PDB entry 1JKV | X-ray diffraction, 1.39 A resolution | chains A and F of the 6 polymer chains in the assembly

# Chain A (and F)
Protein: pseudocatalase
From: Lactobacillus plantarum
Notes: EC 1.11.1.6; chain F of this document is another copy of the same molecule, construct and numbering; everything in this record applies to it too
UniProtKB: P60355 (MCAT_LACPL); residues 1-266 here = UniProt positions 1-266
Amino-acid sequence (266 residues; numbered 1 to 266; the number before each row is that of its first residue):
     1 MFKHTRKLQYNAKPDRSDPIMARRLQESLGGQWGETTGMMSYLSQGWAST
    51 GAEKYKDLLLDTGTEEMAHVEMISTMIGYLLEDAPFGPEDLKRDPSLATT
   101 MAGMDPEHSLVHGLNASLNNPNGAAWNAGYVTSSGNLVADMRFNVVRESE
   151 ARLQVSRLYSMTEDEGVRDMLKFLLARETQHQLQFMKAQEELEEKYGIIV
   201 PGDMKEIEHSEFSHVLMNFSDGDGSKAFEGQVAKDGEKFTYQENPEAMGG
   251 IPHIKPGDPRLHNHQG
Bound ions: manganese (III) ion site 1: E35, E66, H69 (together with azide ion, hydroxide ion); Ca2+ site 1: D57, D61 (shared with N218(F), S220(F), G222(F) of chain F); manganese (III) ion site 2: E66, E148, H181 (together with hydroxide ion); Ca2+ site 2: N218, S220, G222 (shared with D57(F), D61(F) of chain F)
Small-molecule neighbours:
  - hydroxide ion (OH), molecule 1: E35, E66, H69, E148, R177, E178, H181
  - hydroxide ion (OH), molecule 2: E35, E66, H69, R147, E148, E178, H181
  - hydroxide ion (OH), molecule 3: E35, E66, H69, L174, E178
Swiss-Prot annotation at these positions:
  - binding site (Mn(2+)): E35, E66, H69, E148, H181
  - binding site (Ca(2+)): D57, D61, N218, S220, G222

# How chain A and chain F interact
Residue-residue contacts - 255 pairs, chain A then chain F:
  R6(A) - G250(F)
  R6(A) - I251(F)
  R6(A) - P252(F)
  K7(A) - A247(F)  hydrogen bond (side chain-backbone)
  K7(A) - G250(F)
  K7(A) - I251(F)
  L8(A) - A247(F)
  L8(A) - M248(F)  hydrogen bond (backbone-backbone)
  L8(A) - G249(F)  hydrogen bond (backbone-backbone)
  L8(A) - G250(F)  hydrogen bond (backbone-backbone)
  L8(A) - P252(F)  hydrophobic
  Q9(A) - M217(F)  hydrogen bond
  Q9(A) - F219(F)
  Q9(A) - E246(F)
  Q9(A) - A247(F)
  Q9(A) - M248(F)  hydrogen bond (backbone-backbone)
  Q9(A) - G249(F)
  Y10(A) - H209(F)  hydrogen bond
  Y10(A) - G249(F)
  N11(A) - G249(F)
  Q32(A) - G129(F)  hydrogen bond (side chain-backbone)
  Q32(A) - V131(F)  hydrogen bond (side chain-backbone)
  Q32(A) - T132(F)
  W33(A) - T132(F)  hydrogen bond
  W33(A) - F143(F)  hydrophobic
  E53(A) - G224(F)
  K54(A) - G224(F)
  K54(A) - A227(F)
  K54(A) - F228(F)
  K54(A) - Q231(F)  hydrogen bond
  D57(A) - S220(F)
  D57(A) - G222(F)
  D57(A) - D223(F)
  D57(A) - G224(F)  hydrogen bond (side chain-backbone)
  D57(A) - S225(F)  hydrogen bond (side chain-backbone)
  L58(A) - L216(F)  hydrophobic
  L58(A) - F228(F)  hydrophobic
  L60(A) - S220(F)
  D61(A) - M217(F)
  D61(A) - N218(F)
  D61(A) - F219(F)  hydrogen bond (side chain-backbone)
  D61(A) - S220(F)  hydrogen bond (side chain-backbone)
  D61(A) - S225(F)  hydrogen bond
  T64(A) - F219(F)
  E65(A) - F219(F)
  T75(A) - P252(F)
  T75(A) - I254(F)
  G78(A) - I254(F)
  Y79(A) - P252(F)
  Y79(A) - H253(F)  hydrogen bond (side chain-backbone)
  Y79(A) - I254(F)  hydrophobic
  E82(A) - I254(F)
  E82(A) - K255(F)  hydrogen bond (side chain-backbone)
  D83(A) - K255(F)  salt bridge
  F86(A) - R260(F)
  F86(A) - L261(F)  hydrophobic
  E89(A) - R260(F)  salt bridge
  D90(A) - R260(F)  salt bridge
  S109(A) - L261(F)
  G113(A) - L261(F)
  G113(A) - N263(F)  hydrogen bond (backbone-side chain)
  L114(A) - L261(F)  hydrophobic
  G129(A) - Q32(F)  hydrogen bond (backbone-side chain)
  V131(A) - Q32(F)  hydrogen bond (backbone-side chain)
  T132(A) - Q32(F)
  T132(A) - W33(F)  hydrogen bond
  T132(A) - E150(F)
  S134(A) - E150(F)
  S134(A) - L153(F)
  S134(A) - R157(F)  hydrogen bond (backbone-side chain)
  N136(A) - L153(F)
  A139(A) - E150(F)
  D140(A) - E150(F)
  R142(A) - V145(F)
  R142(A) - V146(F)
  R142(A) - S149(F)  hydrogen bond
  R142(A) - Q182(F)  hydrogen bond
  R142(A) - M186(F)
  F143(A) - W33(F)  hydrophobic
  F143(A) - V146(F)
  V145(A) - R142(F)
  V146(A) - R142(F)
  V146(A) - F143(F)
  V146(A) - V146(F)  hydrophobic
  S149(A) - R142(F)  hydrogen bond
  S149(A) - V200(F)
  E150(A) - T132(F)
  E150(A) - S134(F)
  E150(A) - A139(F)
  E150(A) - D140(F)
  R152(A) - I199(F)
  R152(A) - V200(F)  hydrogen bond (side chain-backbone)
  R152(A) - P201(F)  hydrogen bond (side chain-backbone)
  R152(A) - M204(F)
  R152(A) - E208(F)  salt bridge
  L153(A) - S134(F)
  L153(A) - N136(F)
  L153(A) - P201(F)
  S156(A) - P201(F)
  S156(A) - M204(F)
  R157(A) - S134(F)  hydrogen bond (side chain-backbone)
  Y159(A) - I207(F)  hydrophobic
  D169(A) - H209(F)  salt bridge
  K172(A) - I207(F)
  K172(A) - E208(F)
  K172(A) - H209(F)  hydrogen bond (backbone-backbone)
  F173(A) - H209(F)
  F173(A) - F212(F)  hydrophobic
  F173(A) - M248(F)  hydrophobic
  L175(A) - M204(F)  hydrophobic
  L175(A) - I207(F)  hydrophobic
  L175(A) - E208(F)
  A176(A) - E208(F)
  A176(A) - H209(F)
  A176(A) - F212(F)
  A176(A) - S213(F)
  R177(A) - F212(F)  hydrogen bond (side chain-backbone)
  R177(A) - V215(F)  hydrogen bond (side chain-backbone)
  R177(A) - M217(F)
  T179(A) - I199(F)
  T179(A) - E208(F)  hydrogen bond
  T179(A) - S213(F)
  Q180(A) - S213(F)  hydrogen bond (backbone-backbone)
  Q180(A) - H214(F)
  Q180(A) - V215(F)  hydrogen bond (side chain-backbone)
  Q180(A) - L216(F)
  Q180(A) - F239(F)
  Q182(A) - R142(F)  hydrogen bond
  Q182(A) - I198(F)
  Q182(A) - I199(F)
  Q182(A) - V200(F)  hydrogen bond (side chain-backbone)
  L183(A) - I199(F)  hydrophobic
  L183(A) - H214(F)
  L183(A) - D235(F)
  L183(A) - F239(F)
  Q184(A) - L216(F)
  Q184(A) - F228(F)
  Q184(A) - F239(F)
  M186(A) - R142(F)
  M186(A) - I198(F)
  K187(A) - F228(F)
  K187(A) - Q231(F)
  K187(A) - V232(F)  hydrogen bond (side chain-backbone)
  E191(A) - Q231(F)  hydrogen bond
  I198(A) - Q182(F)
  I198(A) - M186(F)
  I199(A) - R152(F)
  I199(A) - T179(F)
  I199(A) - Q182(F)
  I199(A) - L183(F)  hydrophobic
  V200(A) - S149(F)
  V200(A) - R152(F)  hydrogen bond (backbone-side chain)
  V200(A) - Q182(F)  hydrogen bond (backbone-side chain)
  P201(A) - R152(F)  hydrogen bond (backbone-side chain)
  P201(A) - L153(F)
  P201(A) - S156(F)
  M204(A) - R152(F)
  M204(A) - S156(F)
  M204(A) - L175(F)  hydrophobic
  I207(A) - Y159(F)  hydrophobic
  I207(A) - K172(F)
  I207(A) - L175(F)  hydrophobic
  E208(A) - R152(F)  salt bridge
  E208(A) - K172(F)
  E208(A) - L175(F)
  E208(A) - A176(F)
  E208(A) - T179(F)  hydrogen bond
  H209(A) - Y10(F)  hydrogen bond
  H209(A) - D169(F)  salt bridge
  H209(A) - K172(F)  hydrogen bond (backbone-backbone)
  H209(A) - F173(F)
  H209(A) - A176(F)
  F212(A) - F173(F)  hydrophobic
  F212(A) - A176(F)
  F212(A) - R177(F)  hydrogen bond (backbone-side chain)
  S213(A) - A176(F)
  S213(A) - T179(F)
  S213(A) - Q180(F)  hydrogen bond (backbone-backbone)
  H214(A) - Q180(F)
  H214(A) - L183(F)
  V215(A) - R177(F)  hydrogen bond (backbone-side chain)
  V215(A) - Q180(F)  hydrogen bond (backbone-side chain)
  L216(A) - L58(F)  hydrophobic
  L216(A) - D61(F)
  L216(A) - Q180(F)
  L216(A) - Q184(F)
  M217(A) - Q9(F)  hydrogen bond
  M217(A) - D61(F)
  M217(A) - R177(F)
  N218(A) - D61(F)
  F219(A) - Q9(F)
  F219(A) - D61(F)  hydrogen bond (backbone-side chain)
  F219(A) - T64(F)
  F219(A) - E65(F)
  S220(A) - D57(F)
  S220(A) - L60(F)
  S220(A) - D61(F)  hydrogen bond (backbone-side chain)
  G222(A) - D57(F)
  D223(A) - D57(F)
  G224(A) - E53(F)
  G224(A) - K54(F)
  G224(A) - D57(F)  hydrogen bond (backbone-side chain)
  S225(A) - K54(F)
  S225(A) - D57(F)  hydrogen bond (backbone-side chain)
  S225(A) - D61(F)  hydrogen bond
  A227(A) - K54(F)
  F228(A) - K54(F)
  F228(A) - L58(F)  hydrophobic
  F228(A) - Q184(F)
  F228(A) - K187(F)
  Q231(A) - K54(F)  hydrogen bond
  Q231(A) - K187(F)
  Q231(A) - E191(F)  hydrogen bond
  V232(A) - K187(F)  hydrogen bond (backbone-side chain)
  K234(A) - E190(F)  salt bridge
  D235(A) - L183(F)
  F239(A) - Q180(F)
  F239(A) - L183(F)
  F239(A) - Q184(F)
  E246(A) - Q9(F)
  A247(A) - K7(F)
  A247(A) - L8(F)
  A247(A) - Q9(F)
  M248(A) - L8(F)  hydrogen bond (backbone-backbone)
  M248(A) - Q9(F)  hydrogen bond (backbone-backbone)
  M248(A) - F173(F)  hydrophobic
  G249(A) - L8(F)  hydrogen bond (backbone-backbone)
  G249(A) - Q9(F)
  G249(A) - Y10(F)
  G249(A) - N11(F)
  G250(A) - R6(F)
  G250(A) - K7(F)
  G250(A) - L8(F)  hydrogen bond (backbone-backbone)
  I251(A) - R6(F)
  I251(A) - K7(F)
  P252(A) - R6(F)
  P252(A) - L8(F)  hydrophobic
  P252(A) - T75(F)
  P252(A) - Y79(F)
  H253(A) - Y79(F)  hydrogen bond (backbone-side chain)
  I254(A) - T75(F)
  I254(A) - G78(F)
  I254(A) - Y79(F)  hydrophobic
  I254(A) - E82(F)
  K255(A) - E82(F)  hydrogen bond (backbone-side chain)
  K255(A) - D83(F)  salt bridge
  D258(A) - F86(F)
  R260(A) - F86(F)
  R260(A) - E89(F)  salt bridge
  R260(A) - D90(F)  salt bridge
  L261(A) - F86(F)  hydrophobic
  L261(A) - S109(F)
  L261(A) - G113(F)
  L261(A) - L114(F)  hydrophobic
  N263(A) - G113(F)  hydrogen bond (side chain-backbone)
Interface residues without a listed pair, chain A (108 interface residues in all): Y55, G87, N115, Y130, G135, A188, A233
Interface residues without a listed pair, chain F (110 interface residues in all): T5, Y55, G87, N115, Y130, G135, A188, A233, K234, D258

# Summary
The interface between chain A and chain F involves 108 residues on one side and 110 on the other, with 65
hydrogen bonds and 11 salt bridges. Among the polar pairs are D83(A)-K255(F), E89(A)-R260(F) and
D90(A)-R260(F). Ligands of chain A: 3 copies of hydroxide ion.
Chain A and chain F are both pseudocatalase (Lactobacillus plantarum); the structure, Crystal Structure of
Manganese Catalase from Lactobacillus plantarum complexed with azide, was determined by X-ray diffraction
(same publication as 1JKU).
